7SXZ - chains B and C of the 4 polymer chains in the assembly; structure by electron microscopy, 2.61 A resolution.

[Chain B (and C)]
Name: Spike glycoprotein
Source organism: Severe acute respiratory syndrome coronavirus 2
Notes: chain C of this document is another copy of the same molecule, construct and numbering; everything in this record applies to it too
UniProt: P0DTC2 (SPIKE_SARS2); numbering as in UniProt (aligned over 1-1208)
Amino-acid sequence (1288 residues; numbered 1 to 1288; the number before each row is that of its first residue):
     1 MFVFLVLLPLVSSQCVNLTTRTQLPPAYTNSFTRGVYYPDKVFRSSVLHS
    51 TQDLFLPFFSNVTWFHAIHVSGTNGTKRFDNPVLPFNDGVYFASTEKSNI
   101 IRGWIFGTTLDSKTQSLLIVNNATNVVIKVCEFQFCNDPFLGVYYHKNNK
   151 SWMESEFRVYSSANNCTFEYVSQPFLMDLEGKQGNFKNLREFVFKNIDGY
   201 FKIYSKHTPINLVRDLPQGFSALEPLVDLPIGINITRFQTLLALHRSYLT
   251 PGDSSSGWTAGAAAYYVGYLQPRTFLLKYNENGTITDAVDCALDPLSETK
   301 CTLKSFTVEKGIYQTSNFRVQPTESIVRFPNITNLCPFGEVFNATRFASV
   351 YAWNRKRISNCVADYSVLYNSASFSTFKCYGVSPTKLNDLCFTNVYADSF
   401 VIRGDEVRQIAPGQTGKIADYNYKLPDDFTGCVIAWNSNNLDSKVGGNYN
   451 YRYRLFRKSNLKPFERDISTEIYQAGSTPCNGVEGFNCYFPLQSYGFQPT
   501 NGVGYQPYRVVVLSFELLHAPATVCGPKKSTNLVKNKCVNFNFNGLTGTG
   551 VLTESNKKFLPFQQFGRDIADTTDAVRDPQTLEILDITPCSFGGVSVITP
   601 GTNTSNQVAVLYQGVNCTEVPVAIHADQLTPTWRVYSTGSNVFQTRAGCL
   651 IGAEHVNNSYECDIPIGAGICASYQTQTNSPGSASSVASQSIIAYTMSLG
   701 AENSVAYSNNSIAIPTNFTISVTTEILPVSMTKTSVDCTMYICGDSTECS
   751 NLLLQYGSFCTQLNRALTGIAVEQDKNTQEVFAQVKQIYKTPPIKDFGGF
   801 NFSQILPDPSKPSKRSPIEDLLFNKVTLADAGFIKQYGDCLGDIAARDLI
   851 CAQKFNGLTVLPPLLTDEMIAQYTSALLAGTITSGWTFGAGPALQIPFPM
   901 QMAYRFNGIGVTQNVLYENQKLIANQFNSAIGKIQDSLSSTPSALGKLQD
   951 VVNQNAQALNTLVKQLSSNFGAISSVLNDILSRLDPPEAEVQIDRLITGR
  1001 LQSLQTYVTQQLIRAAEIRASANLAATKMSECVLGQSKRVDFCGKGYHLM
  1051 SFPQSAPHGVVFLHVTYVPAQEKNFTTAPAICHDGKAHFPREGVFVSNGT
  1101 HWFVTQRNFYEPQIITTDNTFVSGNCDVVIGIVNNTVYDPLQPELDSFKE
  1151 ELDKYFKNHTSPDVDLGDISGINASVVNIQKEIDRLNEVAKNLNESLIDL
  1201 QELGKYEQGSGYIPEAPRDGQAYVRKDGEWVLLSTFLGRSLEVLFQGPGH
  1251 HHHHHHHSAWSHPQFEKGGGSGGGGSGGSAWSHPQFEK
Unresolved in the structure: 1-13, 70-76, 146-152, 177-184, 248-256, 621-640, 676-690, 828-855, 1148-1288
Disulfides: Cys-15/Cys-136, Cys-131/Cys-166, Cys-291/Cys-301, Cys-336/Cys-361, Cys-379/Cys-432, Cys-391/Cys-525, Cys-480/Cys-488, Cys-538/Cys-590, Cys-617/Cys-649, Cys-662/Cys-671, Cys-738/Cys-760, Cys-743/Cys-749, Cys-1032/Cys-1043, Cys-1082/Cys-1126
Covalently attached groups: N-acetylglucosamine (NAG) linked to Asn-17, Asn-61, Asn-122, Asn-165, Asn-234, Asn-282, Asn-331, Asn-343, Asn-709, Asn-717, Asn-801, Asn-1074, Asn-1098, Asn-1134
Differences from the reference sequence: engineered mutation Arg-452 (Leu in P0DTC2), Gly-614 (Asp in P0DTC2); conflict Gly-682 (Arg in P0DTC2), Ser-683 (Arg in P0DTC2), Ser-685 (Arg in P0DTC2), Pro-817 (Phe in P0DTC2), Pro-892 (Ala in P0DTC2), Pro-899 (Ala in P0DTC2), Pro-942 (Ala in P0DTC2), Pro-986 (Lys in P0DTC2), Pro-987 (Val in P0DTC2); expression tag (1209-1288)
From the paper describing this entry:
  - mutagenesis - E484K: abolished binding to ab8
  - mutagenesis - E484K: abolished binding to S2M11
  - mutagenesis - E484K, N501Y: increased binding to Processed angiotensin-converting enzyme 2
  - mutagenesis - K417N: abolished binding to ab1

[Interface between chain B and chain C]
Pairs across the interface (164; chain B residue first):
  Asn-317(B) with Asp-737(C)
  Arg-319(B) with Asp-737(C), salt bridge; Met-740(C), hydrogen bond; Gly-744(C)
  Arg-357(B) with Cys-166(C), hydrogen bond (side chain-backbone); Thr-167(C), hydrogen bond (side chain-backbone); Phe-168(C)
  Asn-360(B) with Phe-168(C); Glu-169(C), hydrogen bond (side chain-backbone)
  Asn-394(B) with Thr-167(C)
  Ala-520(B) with Gly-232(C)
  Pro-521(B) with Gly-199(C); Tyr-200(C), hydrophobic; Pro-230(C), hydrophobic
  Thr-547(B) with Asn-978(C)
  Thr-549(B) with Asp-745(C)
  Lys-558(B) with Phe-43(C)
  Phe-559(B) with Phe-43(C), hydrophobic
  Leu-560(B) with Asn-282(C)
  Phe-562(B) with Tyr-38(C); Lys-41(C); Glu-224(C); Pro-225(C), hydrophobic
  Gln-563(B) with Lys-41(C); Val-42(C), hydrogen bond (side chain-backbone); Phe-43(C); Gly-283(C)
  Gln-564(B) with Lys-41(C), hydrogen bond (backbone-backbone)
  Phe-565(B) with Lys-41(C), hydrogen bond (backbone-backbone); Val-42(C); Phe-43(C), hydrogen bond (backbone-backbone)
  Gly-566(B) with Phe-43(C)
  Arg-567(B) with Val-42(C); Phe-43(C), hydrogen bond (backbone-backbone)
  Ile-569(B) with Val-47(C), hydrophobic; Lys-964(C)
  Ala-570(B) with Val-963(C), hydrophobic; Lys-964(C)
  Asp-571(B) with His-49(C); Lys-964(C), salt bridge
  Thr-572(B) with Asn-856(C); Val-963(C)
  Phe-592(B) with Met-740(C), hydrophobic; Gly-857(C); Leu-858(C); Thr-859(C)
  Gln-613(B) with Leu-861(C)
  Arg-646(B) with Thr-866(C)
  Ala-647(B) with Pro-862(C), hydrophobic
  Pro-665(B) with Leu-864(C), hydrophobic
  Gly-667(B) with Leu-864(C)
  Ala-668(B) with Pro-863(C), hydrogen bond (backbone-backbone); Leu-864(C); Thr-866(C)
  Gly-669(B) with Leu-864(C), hydrogen bond (backbone-backbone); Thr-866(C); Met-869(C)
  Met-697(B) with Leu-864(C); Leu-865(C), hydrophobic; Met-869(C), hydrophobic
  Leu-699(B) with Ile-788(C), hydrophobic; Met-869(C); Gln-872(C); Tyr-873(C), hydrophobic
  Gly-700(B) with Lys-786(C); Ile-788(C)
  Ala-701(B) with Lys-786(C), hydrogen bond (backbone-backbone); Gln-787(C); Ile-788(C), hydrogen bond (backbone-backbone)
  Glu-702(B) with Ile-788(C); Lys-790(C), salt bridge
  Asn-703(B) with Gln-787(C), hydrogen bond; Ile-788(C), hydrogen bond (backbone-backbone); Tyr-789(C); Lys-790(C)
  Val-705(B) with Tyr-789(C), hydrophobic; Thr-883(C); Ala-893(C), hydrophobic; Gln-895(C)
  Ala-706(B) with Gln-895(C)
  Tyr-707(B) with Pro-792(C), hydrophobic; Asp-796(C); Phe-797(C); Thr-883(C); Ile-896(C); Pro-897(C), hydrophobic; Phe-898(C), hydrogen bond (side chain-backbone)
  Ser-708(B) with Pro-897(C)
  Asn-709(B) with Asp-796(C); Pro-897(C)
  Ser-711(B) with Gln-895(C); Pro-897(C)
  Ile-712(B) with Gln-895(C); Ile-896(C), hydrophobic
  Ala-713(B) with Leu-894(C); Gln-895(C), hydrogen bond (backbone-backbone)
  Pro-715(B) with Leu-894(C), hydrophobic
  Gln-957(B) with Arg-765(C), hydrogen bond
  Thr-961(B) with Ser-758(C); Gln-762(C), hydrogen bond
  Gln-965(B) with Tyr-756(C), hydrogen bond (side chain-backbone); Gly-757(C); Ser-758(C), hydrogen bond (side chain-backbone); Phe-759(C)
  Ser-968(B) with Gln-755(C); Tyr-756(C); Gly-757(C)
  Asn-969(B) with Gln-755(C), hydrogen bond
  Phe-970(B) with Gln-755(C), hydrogen bond (backbone-backbone); Tyr-756(C), hydrophobic
  Gly-971(B) with Gln-755(C)
  Asp-985(B) with Thr-415(C)
  Pro-987(B) with Gly-413(C); Asp-427(C)
  Arg-995(B) with Tyr-756(C); Asp-994(C), salt bridge
  Gln-1002(B) with Phe-759(C); Leu-1001(C)
  Ser-1003(B) with Phe-759(C)
  Thr-1006(B) with Gln-1005(C)
  Thr-1009(B) with Thr-1009(C)
  Gln-1010(B) with Leu-1012(C)
  Ile-1013(B) with Leu-1012(C), hydrophobic
  Glu-1017(B) with Arg-1019(C)
  Arg-1039(B) with Thr-1027(C); Glu-1031(C), salt bridge; Arg-1039(C)
  Val-1040(B) with Ser-1030(C); Glu-1031(C); Leu-1034(C); Gly-1035(C)
  Asp-1041(B) with Gln-784(C); Gly-889(C); Ser-1030(C); Leu-1034(C)
  Lys-1045(B) with Gly-889(C), hydrogen bond (side chain-backbone)
  Gly-1046(B) with Ala-890(C)
  Tyr-1047(B) with Trp-886(C); Ala-890(C)
  Pro-1069(B) with Ala-890(C); Pro-892(C)
  Glu-1072(B) with Pro-892(C); Leu-894(C)
  Asn-1074(B) with Gln-895(C), hydrogen bond
  Thr-1077(B) with Pro-897(C); Met-900(C)
  Ala-1078(B) with Met-900(C)
  Pro-1079(B) with Tyr-917(C), hydrophobic
  Phe-1089(B) with Asn-914(C); Tyr-917(C), hydrophobic
  Pro-1090(B) with Gln-913(C)
  Val-1094(B) with Met-900(C), hydrophobic; Tyr-904(C)
  Arg-1107(B) with Tyr-904(C); Asn-907(C), hydrogen bond; Gln-913(C)
  Phe-1121(B) with Asn-914(C)
  Ser-1123(B) with Asn-914(C), hydrogen bond; Glu-918(C), hydrogen bond; Glu-1111(C)
  Val-1128(B) with Glu-918(C)
  Val-1129(B) with Tyr-917(C), hydrophobic
  Leu-1141(B) with Leu-1141(C), hydrophobic; Glu-1144(C)
Other interface residues (no listed pair), chain B (98 interface residues in all): Thr-523, Asn-540, Lys-557, Ile-666, Ile-670, Cys-671, Ser-704, Asn-710, Gly-999, Phe-1042, Val-1068, Gly-1093, Val-1122, Ile-1130, Leu-1145
Other interface residues (no listed pair), chain C (102 interface residues in all): Arg-44, Tyr-170, Ile-231, Glu-773, Ile-882, Thr-887, Gly-891, Pro-899, Thr-912, Gln-920, Asn-960, Gln-1113

[In short]
Chain B and chain C form an interface of 98 and 102 residues respectively, with 28 hydrogen bonds and 5 salt
bridges. Among the polar pairs are Arg-319(B)/Asp-737(C), Asp-571(B)/Lys-964(C) and Glu-702(B)/Lys-790(C). The
paper reports that E484K and N501Y of chain B increase binding to Processed angiotensin-converting enzyme 2;
E484K of chain B abolishes binding to ab8.
Chain B and chain C are both Spike glycoprotein (Severe acute respiratory syndrome coronavirus 2); the
structure, Cryo-EM structure of the SARS-CoV-2 D614G,L452R mutant spike protein ectodomain bound to human ACE2
ectodomain (global ..., was determined by electron microscopy, deposited together with 7SXX, 7SXY, 7SY0, 7SY1,
7SY2, 7SY3 and 5 further entries.
